6GX9 - chains A and C; structure by X-ray diffraction, 2.70 A resolution.

== Chain A ==
Name: Transportin-3
Source organism: Homo sapiens
UniProtKB: Q9Y5L0 (TNPO3_HUMAN); residues 1-923 here = UniProt positions 1-923
Chain sequence (923 residues; row label = number of the first residue in the row):
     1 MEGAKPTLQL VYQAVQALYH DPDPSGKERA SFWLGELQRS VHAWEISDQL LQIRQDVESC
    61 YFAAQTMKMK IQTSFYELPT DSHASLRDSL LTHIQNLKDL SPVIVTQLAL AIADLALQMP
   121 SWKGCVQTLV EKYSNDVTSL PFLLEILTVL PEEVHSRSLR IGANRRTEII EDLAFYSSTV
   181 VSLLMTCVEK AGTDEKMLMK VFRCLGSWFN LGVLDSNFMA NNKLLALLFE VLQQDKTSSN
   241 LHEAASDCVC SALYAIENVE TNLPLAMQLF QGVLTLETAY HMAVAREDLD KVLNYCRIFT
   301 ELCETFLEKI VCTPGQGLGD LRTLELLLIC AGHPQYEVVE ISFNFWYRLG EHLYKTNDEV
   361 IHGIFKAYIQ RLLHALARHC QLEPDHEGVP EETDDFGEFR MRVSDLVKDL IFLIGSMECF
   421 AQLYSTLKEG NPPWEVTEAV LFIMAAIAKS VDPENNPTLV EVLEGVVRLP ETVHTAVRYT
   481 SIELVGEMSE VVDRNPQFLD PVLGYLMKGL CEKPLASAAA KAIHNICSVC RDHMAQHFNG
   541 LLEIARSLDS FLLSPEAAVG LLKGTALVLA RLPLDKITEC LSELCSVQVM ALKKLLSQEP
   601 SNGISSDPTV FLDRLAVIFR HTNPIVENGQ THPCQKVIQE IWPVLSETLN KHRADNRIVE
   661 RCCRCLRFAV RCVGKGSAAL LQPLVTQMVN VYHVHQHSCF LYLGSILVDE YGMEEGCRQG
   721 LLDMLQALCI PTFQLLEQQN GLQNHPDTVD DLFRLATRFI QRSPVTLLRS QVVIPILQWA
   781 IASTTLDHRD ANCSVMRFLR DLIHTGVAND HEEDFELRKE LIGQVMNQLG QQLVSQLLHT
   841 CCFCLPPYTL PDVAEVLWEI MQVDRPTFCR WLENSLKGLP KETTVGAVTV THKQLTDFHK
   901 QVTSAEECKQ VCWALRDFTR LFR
Disordered / not traced: 1, 599-604, 884-887
Ion coordination: Mg2+ site 1: E710 (shared with 2 residues of chain B); Mg2+ site 2: E812, E813; Mg2+ site 3 near E813 (its only coordinating residue here)
Residues lining bound ligands:
  - bicine (BCN): A116, M119, P120, W122, G124, C125, V126, R165, E168, I169, D172, L173, Y176
  - benzamidine (BEN): Y254, E301, E304, T305, R348
Swiss-Prot annotation at these positions:
  - modified residue: M1 (N-acetylmethionine), S74 (Phosphoserine), T896 (Phosphothreonine)
  - natural variant: R818 (R818P: In LGMDD2), R920 to R923 (sequence variant, change not given here; In LGMDD2), R923 (R923DSSHSCTVPVTQECLF: In LGMDD2; R923RCSHSCTVPVTQECLF: In LGMDD2)
  - mutagenesis: E145 to E153 (Decreased interaction with GTP-bound Ran), R620 (R620A: In 9Ala; abolished interaction with SRSF1 and CPSF6 without affecting interaction with GTP-bound Ran; when associated with A-660, A-664, A-667, A-671, A-702, A-750, A-751 and A-758), E660 (E660A: In 9Ala; abolished interaction with SRSF1 and CPSF6 without affecting interaction with GTP-bound Ran; when associated with A-620, A-664, A-667, A-671, A-702, A-750, A-751 and A-758), R664 (R664A: Abolished interaction with SRSF1. In 9Ala; abolished interaction with SRSF1 and CPSF6 without affecting interaction with GTP-bound Ran ...), R667 (R667A: In 9Ala; abolished interaction with SRSF1 and CPSF6 without affecting interaction with GTP-bound Ran; when associated with A-620, A-660, A-664, A-671, A-702, A-750, A-751 and A-758), R671 (R671A: Abolished interaction with SRSF1. In 9Ala; abolished interaction with SRSF1 and CPSF6 without affecting interaction with GTP-bound Ran ...), Y702 (Y702A: Abolished interaction with SRSF1. In 9Ala; abolished interaction with SRSF1 and CPSF6 without affecting interaction with GTP-bound Ran ...), D750 (D750A: Abolished interaction with SRSF1. In 9Ala; abolished interaction with SRSF1 and CPSF6 without affecting interaction with GTP-bound Ran ...), D751 (D751A: In 9Ala; abolished interaction with SRSF1 and CPSF6 without affecting interaction with GTP-bound Ran; when associated with A-620, A-660, A-664, A-667, A-671, A-702, A-750 and A-758), R754 (R754A: Abolished interaction with SRSF1), R758 (R758A: Abolished interaction with SRSF1. In 9Ala; abolished interaction with SRSF1 and CPSF6 without affecting interaction with GTP-bound Ran ...)
From the paper describing this entry:
  - conformationally variable residues (domain motion): R166
  - contacts within the chain: R166-R923

== Chain C ==
Name: Cleavage and polyadenylation specificity factor subunit 6
Source organism: Homo sapiens
UniProtKB: Q16630 (CPSF6_HUMAN), isoform Q16630-3; residues 481-550 here correspond to UniProt positions 408-477 (UniProt number = residue number - 73)
Chain sequence (70 residues; numbered 481 to 550; the number before each row is that of its first residue):
   481 ESKSYGSGSR RERSRERDHS RSREKSRRHK SRSRDRHDDY YRERSRERER HRDRDRDRDR
   541 ERDREREYRH
Disordered / not traced: 481-519, 529-550
Modified residues: S525 (phosphoserine; SEP)
From the paper describing this entry:
  - post-translational modification sites: S494, S500, S511, S513, S525
  - mutagenesis - K510E: decreased localization
  - mutagenesis - S511A, S513A, S525A: unchanged localization
  - mutagenesis - K510E/R512E/R522E/R524E: abolished localization

== Chain A / chain C interface ==
Contacting residue pairs - 27 pairs, chain A then chain C:
  R620(A) - E523(C)  salt bridge
  N656(A) - Y521(C)  hydrogen bond
  R657(A) - Y521(C)
  E660(A) - Y521(C)
  E660(A) - R522(C)
  E660(A) - R524(C)  salt bridge
  R661(A) - Y521(C)  hydrogen bond (side chain-backbone)
  R664(A) - E523(C)  salt bridge
  R667(A) - E523(C)  salt bridge
  R667(A) - S525(C)
  R671(A) - S525(C)
  R671(A) - R528(C)
  C699(A) - R524(C)
  Y702(A) - R524(C)
  Y702(A) - S525(C)  hydrogen bond (side chain-backbone)
  D709(A) - R528(C)  salt bridge
  D747(A) - R522(C)  salt bridge
  D750(A) - R522(C)  salt bridge
  D751(A) - R522(C)  salt bridge
  D751(A) - R524(C)  salt bridge
  R754(A) - R524(C)
  R754(A) - S525(C)  hydrogen bond (side chain-backbone)
  R758(A) - S525(C)
  R758(A) - R528(C)
  C793(A) - E527(C)  hydrogen bond
  R797(A) - E527(C)  salt bridge
  R797(A) - R528(C)  hydrogen bond (side chain-backbone)
Other interface residues (no listed pair), chain A (22 interface residues in all): F668, S698, I706, Q761
Interface features reported in the paper:
  - pairs named by the authors: E660(A)-R524(C), D750(A)-R522(C), D751(A)-R524(C)

== Overview ==
22 residues of chain A face 7 of chain C across their interface, with 6 hydrogen bonds and 10 salt bridges.
Polar contacts include R620(A)-E523(C), E660(A)-R524(C) and R664(A)-E523(C). The paper describes contacts
between E660(A) and R524(C), D750(A) and R522(C) and D751(A) and R524(C). The paper reports that K510E of
chain C reduces localization; modification sites S494(C), S500(C) and S511(C) among others; 5 substitutions
were tested in all.
Here chain A is Transportin-3 and chain C is Cleavage and polyadenylation specificity factor subunit 6, both
from Homo sapiens. Entry 6GX9 (Crystal structure of the TNPO3 - CPSF6 RSLD complex) was determined by X-ray
diffraction.
